Entry 9GAT (electron microscopy, 3.20 A resolution); this record covers chains N and J of the 16 polymer chains in the assembly.

# Chain N
Molecule: 18-nt RNA strand
Sequence (18 nucleotides; numbered 1 to 18; the number before each row is that of its first residue):
     1 UCUCUCUCUC UCUCUCUC
Glycans and other covalent adducts: compound A1IJK linked to C18

# Chain J
Name: Nucleoprotein
Source organism: Influenza A virus
Reference sequence: Q1K9H2 (Q1K9H2_I33A0); residues 15-498 here = UniProt positions 15-498
Sequence (494 residues; row label = number of the first residue in the row):
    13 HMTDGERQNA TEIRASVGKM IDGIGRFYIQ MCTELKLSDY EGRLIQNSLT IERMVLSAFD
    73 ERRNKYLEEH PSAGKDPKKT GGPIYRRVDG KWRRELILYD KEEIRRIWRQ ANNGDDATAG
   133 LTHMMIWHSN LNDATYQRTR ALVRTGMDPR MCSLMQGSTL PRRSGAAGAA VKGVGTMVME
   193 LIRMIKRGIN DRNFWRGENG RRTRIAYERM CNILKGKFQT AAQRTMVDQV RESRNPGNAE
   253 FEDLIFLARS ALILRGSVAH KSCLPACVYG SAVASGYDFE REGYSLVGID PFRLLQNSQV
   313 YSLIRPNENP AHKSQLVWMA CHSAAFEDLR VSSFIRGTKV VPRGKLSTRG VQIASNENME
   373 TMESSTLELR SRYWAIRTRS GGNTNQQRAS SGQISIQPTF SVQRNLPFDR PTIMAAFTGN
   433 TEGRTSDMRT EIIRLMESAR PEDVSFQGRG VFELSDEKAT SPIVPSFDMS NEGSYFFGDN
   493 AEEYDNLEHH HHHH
Unresolved in the structure: 13-17, 398-402, 431-436, 491-506
Sequence notes: expression tag (13-14, 499-506)
Small-molecule neighbours: A1IJK (2-[3,6-bis(oxidanylidene)-4,5-dihydroxanthen-9-yl]-4-[3-[(2R)-2-oxidanylpropoxy]propylcarbamoyl]benzoic acid): Trp207, Arg208, Gly209, Gly212, Arg213, Arg216, Arg246
What the authors report for this chain:
  - binding site for the 18-nt RNA strand: Ser413
  - self-association interface (contacts with another copy of this molecule): Asp439

# How chain N and chain J interact
Pairs across the interface - 43 pairs, chain N then chain J:
  C2(N) with Arg19(J), hydrogen bond to the base
  U3(N) with Arg19(J), base contact
  C6(N) with Gln459(J), hydrogen bond to the base; Gly460(J), hydrogen bond to the base; Arg461(J), base contact
  U7(N) with Ser403(J), hydrogen bond to the base; Arg461(J), salt bridge to the phosphate
  C8(N) with Arg389(J), sugar contact; Thr390(J), hydrogen bond to the base; Arg391(J), hydrogen bond to the base; Ser392(J), hydrogen bond to the base
  U9(N) with Ile25(J), base contact; Ala271(J), phosphate contact; Lys273(J), salt bridge to the phosphate; Val299(J), sugar contact; Arg391(J), salt bridge to the phosphate
  C10(N) with Ile25(J), sugar contact; Val29(J), sugar contact; Lys273(J), salt bridge to the phosphate; Leu298(J), phosphate contact
  C12(N) with Ala178(J), base contact
  U13(N) with Arg175(J), base contact; Ser176(J), base contact; Gly177(J), base contact
  C14(N) with Arg74(J), base contact; Arg174(J), sugar contact; Arg175(J), base contact; Arg221(J), salt bridge to the phosphate
  U15(N) with Arg174(J), salt bridge to the phosphate; Arg199(J), base contact; Asn211(J), hydrogen bond to the sugar; Arg214(J), sugar contact; Thr215(J), sugar contact; Ala218(J), phosphate contact; Arg221(J), salt bridge to the phosphate
  C16(N) with Arg74(J), salt bridge to the phosphate; Arg174(J), salt bridge to the phosphate; Arg199(J), hydrogen bond to the base
  U17(N) with Arg74(J), sugar contact; Arg75(J), sugar contact; Tyr78(J), base contact; Arg174(J), phosphate contact
  C18(N) with Arg174(J), salt bridge to the phosphate
Other interface residues (no listed pair), chain N (15 interface residues in all): U11
Other interface residues (no listed pair), chain J (35 interface residues in all): Asp72, Thr130, Ala131, Met196, Phe206, Ser297

# In short
15 residues of chain N face 35 of chain J across their interface; the contacts include 9 hydrogen bonds and 10
salt bridges. Polar pairs include C2(N)-Arg19(J), C6(N)-Gln459(J) and C6(N)-Gly460(J). Ligands of chain J:
compound A1IJK. The paper reports a binding site for the 18-nt RNA strand at Ser413(J); a self-association
interface involving Asp439(J). Chain N is an 18-nt RNA strand and chain J is Nucleoprotein (Influenza A
virus); the structure, CryoEM structure of the antiparallel double-stranded influenza A RNP-like particle with
an 18-mer RNA, was determined by electron microscopy (same publication as 9GAN, 9GAP, 9GAQ, 9GAS and 9GAV).
Chain N is an 18-nt RNA strand and chain J is Nucleoprotein (Influenza A virus); the structure, CryoEM
structure of the antiparallel double-stranded influenza A RNP-like particle with a 18-mer RNA, was determined
by electron microscopy (same publication as 9GAN, 9GAP, 9GAQ, 9GAS and 9GAV).
